8WG8 - chains B and R of the 6 polymer chains in the assembly; structure by electron microscopy, 2.71 A resolution.

[Chain B]
Molecule: Guanine nucleotide-binding protein G(I)/G(S)/G(T) subunit beta-1
From: Rattus norvegicus
UniProtKB: P54311 (GBB1_RAT); numbering as in UniProt (aligned over 2-340)
Amino-acid sequence (371 residues; row label = number of the first residue in the row; numbers below 1 keep their minus sign (Met-4 is residue -4)):
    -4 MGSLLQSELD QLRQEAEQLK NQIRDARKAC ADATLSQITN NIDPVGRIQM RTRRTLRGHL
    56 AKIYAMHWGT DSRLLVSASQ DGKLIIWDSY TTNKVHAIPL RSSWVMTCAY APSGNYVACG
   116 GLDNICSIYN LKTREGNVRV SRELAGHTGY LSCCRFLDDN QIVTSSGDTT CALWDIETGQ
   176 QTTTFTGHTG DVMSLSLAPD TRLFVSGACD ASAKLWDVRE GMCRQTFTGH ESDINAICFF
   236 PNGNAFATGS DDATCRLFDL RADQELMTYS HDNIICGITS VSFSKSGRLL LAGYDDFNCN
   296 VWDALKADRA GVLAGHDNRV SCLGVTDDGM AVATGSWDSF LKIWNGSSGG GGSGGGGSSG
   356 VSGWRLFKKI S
Unresolved in the structure: -4 to 1, 341-366
Sequence notes: initiating methionine (-4); expression tag (-3 to 1, 341-366)
Swiss-Prot annotation at these positions:
  - modified residue: Ser2 (N-acetylserine), His266 (Phosphohistidine)

[Chain R]
Molecule: Glucagon receptor
From: Homo sapiens
UniProtKB: P47871 (GLR_HUMAN); numbering as in UniProt (aligned over 26-432)
Amino-acid sequence (407 residues; row label = number of the first residue in the row):
    26 AQVMDFLFEK WKLYGDQCHH NLSLLPPPTE LVCNRTFDKY SCWPDTPANT TANISCPWYL
    86 PWHHKVQHRF VFKRCGPDGQ WVRGPRGQPW RDASQCQMDG EEIEVQKEVA KMYSSFQVMY
   146 TVGYSLSLGA LLLALAILGG LSKLHCTRNA IHANLFASFV LKASSVLVID GLLRTRYSQK
   206 IGDDLSVSTW LSDGAVAGCR VAAVFMQYGI VANYCWLLVE GLYLHNLLGL ATLPERSFFS
   266 LYLGIGWGAP MLFVVPWAVV KCLFENVQCW TSNDNMGFWW ILRFPVFLAI LINFFIFVRI
   326 VQLLVAKLRA RQMHHTDYKF RLAKSTLTLI PLLGVHEVVF AFVTDEHAQG TLRSAKLFFD
   386 LFLSSFQGLL VAVLYCFLNK EVQSELRRRW HRWRLGKVLW EERNTSN
Unresolved in the structure: 26-134, 203-219, 299-302, 369-373, 424-432
Disulfide bonds: Cys224-Cys294
Reported in the primary citation:
  - conformationally variable residues (helix shift, loop rearrangement, order/disorder transition, side-chain flip): Lys136, Trp282, Phe289, Asn291 to Asn298, Asp299 to Gly302, Phe303, Trp304, Trp305, Phe309, Arg346, Ala366, Thr376, Tyr400
  - contacts within the chain: Val191-Met231 (hydrophobic contact), Gln232-Lys286 (hydrogen bond), Ile235-Trp304 (hydrophobic contact), Arg225-Asn291 (hydrogen bond), Arg225-Gln293 (hydrogen bond), Asn291-Gln293 (hydrogen bond)

[How chain B and chain R interact]
Residue-residue contacts (7; chain B residue first):
  Phe292(B) - Arg413(R)
  Gly306(B) - Lys422(R)
  Val307(B) - Lys422(R)
  Ala309(B) - Arg417(R)
  Gly310(B) - Arg417(R)
  His311(B) - Arg413(R)
  Asp312(B) - Ser167(R)  hydrogen bond
Interface residues without a listed pair, chain B (9 interface residues in all): Arg42, Ala305
Interface residues without a listed pair, chain R (6 interface residues in all): Lys168, Glu410

[Summary]
9 residues of chain B and 6 residues of chain R are in contact, with 1 hydrogen bond. The hydrogen-bonded pair
is Asp312(B)-Ser167(R). The paper reports conformational variability at Lys136(R), Trp282(R) and Phe289(R)
among others; contacts within the chain involving Met231(R), Val191(R) and Gln232(R) among others.
Here chain B is Guanine nucleotide-binding protein G(I)/G(S)/G(T) subunit beta-1 (Rattus norvegicus) and chain
R is Glucagon receptor (Homo sapiens). Entry 8WG8 (Cryo-EM structures of peptide free and Gs-coupled GCGR) was
determined by electron microscopy together with 8WA3 and 8WG7 from the same study.
